PDB entry 4HB3 | X-ray diffraction, 2.80 A resolution | chains A and B of the 3 polymer chains in the assembly

[Chain A]
Molecule: GTP-binding nuclear protein Ran
From: Homo sapiens
UniProtKB: P62826 (RAN_HUMAN); residue numbers follow UniProt; this construct covers 1-216
Amino-acid sequence (216 residues; numbered 1 to 216; the number before each row is that of its first residue):
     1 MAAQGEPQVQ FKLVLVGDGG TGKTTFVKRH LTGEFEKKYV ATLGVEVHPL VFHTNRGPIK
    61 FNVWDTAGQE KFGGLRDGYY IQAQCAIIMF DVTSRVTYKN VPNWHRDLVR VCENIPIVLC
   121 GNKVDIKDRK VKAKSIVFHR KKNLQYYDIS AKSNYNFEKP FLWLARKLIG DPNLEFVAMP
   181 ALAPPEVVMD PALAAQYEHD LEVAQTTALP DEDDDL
Not modelled in the structure: 1-8, 188-193
Metal / ion sites: Mg2+: T24, T42 (together with GMP-PNP)
Small-molecule neighbours: GMP-PNP (GNP; phosphoaminophosphonic acid-guanylate ester): D18, G19, G20, T21, G22, K23, T24, T25, F35, E36, K37, K38, Y39, V40, A41, T42, T66, A67, G68, Q69, N122, K123, D125, I126, S150, A151, K152
Swiss-Prot annotation at these positions:
  - region: K37 to V45 (Switch-I), G68 to Q84 (Switch-II), D211 to L216 (Interaction with RANBP1)
  - binding site (GTP): D18 to T25, E36 to T42, G68, N122 to D125, S150 to K152
  - site: Q69 (Essential for GTP hydrolysis)
  - modified residue: A2 (N-acetylalanine), T24 (Phosphothreonine), K37 (N6-acetyllysine), K60 (N6-acetyllysine), K71 (N6-acetyllysine), K99 (N6-acetyllysine), K134 (N6-acetyllysine), K159 (N6-acetyllysine)
  - cross-link (Glycyl lysine isopeptide (Lys-Gly)): K71 (interchain with G-Cter in SUMO2), K152 (interchain with G-Cter in SUMO2)
  - mutagenesis: G19 (G19V: Blocks DNA replication; when associated with L-69), T24 (T24L: Has low binding affinity for GTP and GDP. Almost completely abolishes interaction with BIRC5; T24N: Has low binding affinity for GTP and GDP. Decreases nuclear import of proteins and RNA ...), T25 (T25A: Minor effect on the interaction with the alpha phosphate group of bound GTP), K37 (K37Q: Mimics acetylation; enhances the nuclear export of RELA/p65; K37R: Decreased acetylation), Y39 (Y39A: Abolishes steric hindrance that traps the essential Q-69 in an unreactive position, and causes slow GTP hydrolysis in wild-type ...), Q69 (Q69L: Strongly decreased GTPase activity. Probably locked in the GTP-bound form. Loss of interaction with NUTF2. Decreases nuclear location and leads to cytoplasmic location during interphase ...), E70 (E70A: Strongly decreases the relase of bound GDP), R76 (R76E: Probable loss of interaction with NUTF2. Loss of transport to the nucleus), K134 (K134Q: Loss of normal mitotic chromosome segregation and defective mitotic spindle orientation; K134R: Loss of normal mitotic chromosome segregation and formation of sister chromatid bridges), D211 to L216 (No effect on GTPase activity. Abolishes interaction with RANBP1)

[Chain B]
Molecule: Ran-specific GTPase-activating protein 1
From: Saccharomyces cerevisiae
Notes: fragment: RanDB1
UniProtKB: P41920 (YRB1_YEAST); residue numbers follow UniProt; this construct covers 62-201
Amino-acid sequence (140 residues; row label = number of the first residue in the row):
    62 DIHFEPVVHL EKVDVKTMEE DEEVLYKVRA KLFRFDKDAK EWKERGTGDC KFLKNKKTNK
   122 VRILMRRDKT LKICANHIIA PEYTLKPNVG SDRSWVYACT ADIAEGEAEA FTFAIRFGSK
   182 ENADKFKEEF EKAQEINKKA
Not modelled in the structure: 62-79, 201
Differences from the reference sequence: conflict K98 (Ala in P41920)

[How chain A and chain B interact]
Contacting residue pairs (80; chain A residue first):
  R29(A) with E105(B), salt bridge
  T32(A) with E105(B); R106(B); R128(B), hydrogen bond (backbone-side chain)
  G33(A) with E105(B); R128(B)
  E34(A) with K104(B), salt bridge; E105(B), hydrogen bond (backbone-backbone)
  L50(A) with K133(B)
  V51(A) with K133(B), hydrogen bond (backbone-side chain)
  F52(A) with K133(B)
  F157(A) with D129(B); K130(B); T131(B)
  E158(A) with K130(B)
  F176(A) with K130(B)
  A178(A) with R127(B); L132(B)
  M179(A) with R127(B), hydrogen bond (backbone-side chain); I134(B)
  A181(A) with R123(B); L125(B), hydrophobic; I134(B), hydrophobic; N137(B)
  L182(A) with R123(B), hydrogen bond (backbone-side chain); N137(B), hydrogen bond (backbone-side chain); I164(B)
  A183(A) with I164(B)
  P184(A) with R123(B); N137(B); H138(B); I139(B); I164(B), hydrophobic
  P185(A) with I139(B); A162(B), hydrophobic; I164(B)
  E186(A) with K121(B); I139(B)
  V187(A) with T161(B); A162(B), hydrophobic
  Y197(A) with A159(B), hydrophobic
  V203(A) with F96(B), hydrophobic; K101(B)
  A204(A) with W103(B), hydrogen bond (backbone-side chain); N149(B), hydrogen bond (backbone-side chain); T173(B)
  Q205(A) with K147(B); P148(B); N149(B), hydrogen bond (backbone-side chain); V150(B), hydrogen bond (backbone-backbone)
  T206(A) with V150(B)
  T207(A) with F96(B); W103(B), hydrogen bond (backbone-side chain); N149(B), hydrogen bond (backbone-side chain)
  A208(A) with W103(B); N149(B); V150(B), hydrophobic
  L209(A) with F94(B), hydrophobic; W103(B), hydrophobic; N149(B), hydrogen bond (backbone-side chain); S155(B); A175(B), hydrophobic; R177(B)
  P210(A) with F94(B), hydrophobic; W103(B); R177(B), hydrogen bond (backbone-side chain)
  D211(A) with R177(B), hydrogen bond (backbone-side chain)
  E212(A) with G151(B); S152(B), hydrogen bond; R154(B), salt bridge; R177(B), salt bridge
  D214(A) with R154(B), hydrogen bond (backbone-side chain)
  D215(A) with R154(B); G179(B)
  L216(A) with R90(B); K92(B), hydrogen bond (backbone-side chain); R154(B); R177(B), hydrogen bond (backbone-side chain); F178(B); G179(B)
Also at the interface, not in a pair above, chain A (38 interface residues in all): H30, L31, F35, K38, L201
Also at the interface, not in a pair above, chain B (46 interface residues in all): A91, R95, E102, T108, V157, Y158

[In short]
38 residues of chain A and 46 residues of chain B are in contact; the contacts include 19 hydrogen bonds and 4
salt bridges. Polar pairs include R29(A)-E105(B), E34(A)-K104(B) and E212(A)-R154(B). Ligands of chain A:
GMP-PNP.
Here chain A is GTP-binding nuclear protein Ran (Homo sapiens) and chain B is Ran-specific GTPase-activating
protein 1 (Saccharomyces cerevisiae). Entry 4HB3 (Crystal structure of CRM1(T539S)-Ran-RanBP1 with weakly
bound unmodeled Leptomycin B) was determined by X-ray diffraction, deposited together with 4HAU, 4HAV, 4HAW,
4HAX, 4HAY, 4HAZ, 4HB2 and 4HB4.
